6O1C - chains A and D of the 4 polymer chains in the assembly; structure by X-ray diffraction, 2.60 A resolution.

[Chain A (and D)]
Name: AlfC
Source organism: Lactobacillus casei
Notes: EC 3.2.1.51; chain D of this document is another copy of the same molecule, construct and numbering; everything in this record applies to it too
UniProt: K0NB39 (K0NB39_LACCA); numbering as in UniProt (aligned over 1-344)
Amino-acid sequence (345 residues; row label = number of the first residue in the row):
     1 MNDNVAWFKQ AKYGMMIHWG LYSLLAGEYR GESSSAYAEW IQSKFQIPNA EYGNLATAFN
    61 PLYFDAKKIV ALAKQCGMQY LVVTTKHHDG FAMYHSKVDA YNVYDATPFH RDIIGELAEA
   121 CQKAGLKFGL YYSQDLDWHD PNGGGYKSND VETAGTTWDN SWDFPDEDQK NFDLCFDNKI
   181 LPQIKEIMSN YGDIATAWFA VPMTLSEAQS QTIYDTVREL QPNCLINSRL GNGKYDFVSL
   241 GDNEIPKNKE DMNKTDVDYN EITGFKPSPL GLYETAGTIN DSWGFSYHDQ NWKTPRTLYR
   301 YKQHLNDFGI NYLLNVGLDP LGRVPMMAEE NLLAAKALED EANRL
Disordered / not traced: 1, 249-264
Sequence notes: engineered mutation Ala-200 (Asp in K0NB39); expression tag (345)
Reported in the primary citation:
  - catalytic residues: Asp-242 (proposed by the authors, not directly observed)
  - mutagenesis - Y37A, D242A, N243A (103-fold), E244A, E274A, W283A: decreased catalytic activity
  - mutagenesis - R229A, N243A/E274A: abolished catalytic activity
  - mutagenesis - E39A (10-fold), F237A, E261A (3-fold): increased catalytic activity
  - mutagenesis - N253A: unchanged catalytic activity

[How chain A and chain D interact]
Contacting residue pairs (14; chain A residue first):
  Thr-294(A) / Met-327(D)
  Thr-294(A) / Glu-330(D)  hydrogen bond
  Arg-296(A) / Glu-330(D)  salt bridge
  Met-327(A) / Thr-294(D)
  Glu-330(A) / Thr-294(D)  hydrogen bond
  Glu-330(A) / Arg-296(D)  salt bridge
  Ala-337(A) / Ala-337(D)
  Ala-337(A) / Leu-338(D)
  Ala-337(A) / Glu-341(D)
  Leu-338(A) / Ala-337(D)
  Asp-340(A) / Glu-341(D)
  Glu-341(A) / Ala-337(D)
  Glu-341(A) / Asp-340(D)
  Arg-344(A) / Arg-344(D)
Other interface residues (no listed pair), chain A (13 interface residues in all): Met-326, Glu-329, Leu-333, Ala-334
Other interface residues (no listed pair), chain D (14 interface residues in all): Gln-75, Met-326, Leu-333, Ala-334, Lys-336

[Overview]
13 residues of chain A face 14 of chain D across their interface; the contacts include 2 hydrogen bonds and 2
salt bridges. Among the polar pairs are Arg-296(A)/Glu-330(D) and Thr-294(A)/Glu-330(D). The paper reports the
catalytic residue Asp-242(A); Y37A, D242A and N243A of chain A, among others, reduce catalytic activity; 12
substitutions were tested in all.
Chain A and chain D are both AlfC (Lactobacillus casei); the structure, Alpha-L-fucosidase AlfC D200A mutant
in complex with 4-nitrophenyl-a-L-fucopyranoside substrate, was determined by X-ray diffraction (same
publication as 6OHE, 6O1I, 6O1J, 6O18 and 6O1A).
